2W2C - chains E and H of the 14 polymer chains in the assembly; structure by X-ray diffraction, 2.70 A resolution.

[Chain E (and H)]
Protein: Calcium/calmodulin-dependent protein kinase type II delta chain
Organism: Homo sapiens
Notes: EC 2.7.11.17; fragment: oligomerisation domain, residues 334-475; chain H of this document is another copy of the same molecule, construct and numbering; everything in this record applies to it too
UniProt: Q13557 (KCC2D_HUMAN); numbering as in UniProt (aligned over 334-475)
Sequence (144 residues; row label = number of the first residue in the row):
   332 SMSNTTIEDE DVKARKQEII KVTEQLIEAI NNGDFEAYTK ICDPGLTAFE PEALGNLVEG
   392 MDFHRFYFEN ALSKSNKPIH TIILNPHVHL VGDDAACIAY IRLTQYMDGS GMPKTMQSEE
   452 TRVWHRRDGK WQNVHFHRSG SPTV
Unresolved in the structure: 332-337, 403-407, 472-475 (chain H: 332-338, 405-406, 472-475)
Curated features (UniProtKB/Swiss-Prot):
  - modified residue: T336 (Phosphothreonine), T337 (Phosphothreonine), S404 (Phosphoserine)

[Interface between chain E and chain H]
Residue-residue contacts (53; chain E residue first):
  G376(E) with H420(H)
  T378(E) with H420(H), hydrogen bond
  F380(E) with A430(H), hydrophobic; Y431(H); I432(H), hydrophobic; E450(H); E451(H); T452(H)
  G386(E) with I432(H); E450(H), hydrogen bond (backbone-side chain)
  L388(E) with H418(H); A430(H), hydrophobic
  E390(E) with H418(H), salt bridge
  H418(E) with L388(H); E390(H), salt bridge
  H420(E) with G376(H); T378(H), hydrogen bond; V465(H), hydrogen bond (side chain-backbone)
  V422(E) with A426(H); W455(H); H456(H)
  G423(E) with H456(H)
  A426(E) with V422(H); A426(H), hydrophobic
  C428(E) with H466(H)
  A430(E) with F380(H), hydrophobic; L388(H); H466(H)
  Y431(E) with F380(H)
  I432(E) with F380(H), hydrophobic; G386(H)
  E450(E) with F380(H); G386(H), hydrogen bond (side chain-backbone); N387(H); H468(H)
  E451(E) with F380(H); H468(H)
  T452(E) with F380(H); H466(H), hydrogen bond; H468(H), hydrogen bond
  V454(E) with V454(H), hydrophobic
  W455(E) with V422(H)
  H456(E) with V422(H); G423(H)
  V465(E) with H420(H), hydrogen bond (backbone-side chain)
  H466(E) with A430(H); T452(H), hydrogen bond
  H468(E) with E450(H), salt bridge; T452(H), hydrogen bond; H468(H), hydrogen bond (backbone-side chain); S470(H), hydrogen bond
  S470(E) with H468(H), hydrogen bond; S470(H)
Other interface residues (no listed pair), chain E (28 interface residues in all): N387, N416, D425
Other interface residues (no listed pair), chain H (28 interface residues in all): N416, D425, C428

[Overview]
The chain E/chain H interface involves 28 residues from each chain; the contacts include 13 hydrogen bonds and
3 salt bridges. Among the polar pairs are E390(E)-H418(H), H468(E)-E450(H) and T378(E)-H420(H).
Chain E and chain H are both Calcium/calmodulin-dependent protein kinase type II delta chain (Homo sapiens);
the structure, Structure of the tetradecameric oligomerisation domain of calcium- calmodulin dependent protein
kinase II delta, was determined by X-ray diffraction together with 2WEL, 2VZ6, 2VN9, 2V7O and 2UX0 from the
same study.
